9M41 - chains A and B; structure by X-ray diffraction, 3.02 A resolution.

Chain A (and B):
Molecule: Serine/threonine-protein kinase PAK 2
From: Homo sapiens
Notes: EC 2.7.11.1; chain B of this document is another copy of the same molecule, construct and numbering; everything in this record applies to it too
UniProt: Q13177 (PAK2_HUMAN); residue numbers follow UniProt; this construct covers 1-524
Sequence (547 residues; numbered -22 to 524; the number before each row is that of its first residue; numbers below 1 keep their minus sign (Met-22 is residue -22)):
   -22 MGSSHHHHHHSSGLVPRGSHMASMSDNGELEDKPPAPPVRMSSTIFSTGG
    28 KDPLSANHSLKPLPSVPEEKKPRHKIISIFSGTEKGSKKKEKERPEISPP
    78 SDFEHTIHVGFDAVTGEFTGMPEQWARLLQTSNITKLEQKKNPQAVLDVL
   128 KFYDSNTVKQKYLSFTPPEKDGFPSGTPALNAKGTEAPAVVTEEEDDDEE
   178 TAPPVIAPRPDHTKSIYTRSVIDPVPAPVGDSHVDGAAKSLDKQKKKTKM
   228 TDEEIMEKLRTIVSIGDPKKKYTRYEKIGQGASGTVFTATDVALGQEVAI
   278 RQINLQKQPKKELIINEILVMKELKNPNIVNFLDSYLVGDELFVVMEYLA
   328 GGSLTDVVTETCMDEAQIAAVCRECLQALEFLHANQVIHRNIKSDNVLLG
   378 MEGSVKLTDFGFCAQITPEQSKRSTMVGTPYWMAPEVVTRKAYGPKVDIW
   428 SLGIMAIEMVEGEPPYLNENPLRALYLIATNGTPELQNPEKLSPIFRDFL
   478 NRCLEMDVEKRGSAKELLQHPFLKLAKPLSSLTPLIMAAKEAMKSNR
Disordered / not traced: -22 to 84, 134-225, 398-401, 521-524 (chain B: -22 to 82, 136-225, 398-404, 522-524)
Differences from the reference sequence: initiating methionine (-22); expression tag (-21 to 0); engineered mutation Arg278 (Lys in Q13177), Asn368 (Asp in Q13177)
Curated features (UniProtKB/Swiss-Prot):
  - motif: Pro245 to Arg251 (Nuclear localization signal)
  - active site: Arg367 (Proton acceptor)
  - binding site (ATP): Ile255 to Val263
  - site: Asp212, Gly213 (Cleavage)
  - modified residue: Ser2 (N-acetylserine), Ser20 (Phosphoserine), Ser55 (Phosphoserine), Ser58 (Phosphoserine), Thr60 (Phosphothreonine), Lys62 (N6-acetyllysine), Ser64 (Phosphoserine), Lys128 (N6-acetyllysine), Thr134 (Phosphothreonine), Tyr139 (Phosphotyrosine), Ser141 (Phosphoserine), Thr143 (Phosphothreonine), Ser152 (Phosphoserine), Thr154 (Phosphothreonine), Thr169 (Phosphothreonine), Ser197 (Phosphoserine), Thr402 (Phosphothreonine)
  - lipidation: Gly213 (N-myristoyl glycine)
  - natural variant: Glu435 (E435K: In KNO2)
  - mutagenesis: Asp212 (D212N: Inhibits caspase-mediated cleavage), Gly213 (G213A: Abolishes myristoylation of PAK-2p34 and membrane location), Ile239 to Gly243 (Abolishes nuclear export), Lys246 to Lys248 (Greatly inhibits nuclear localization), Thr402 (T402A: Abolishes kinase activity and greatly inhibits autophosphorylation of PAK-2p27 and PAK-2p34)

Interface between chain A and chain B:
Contacting residue pairs (25):
  His85(A) - Glu253(B)
  Val86(A) - Arg251(B)
  Val86(A) - Glu253(B)  hydrogen bond (backbone-side chain)
  Gly87(A) - Glu253(B)  hydrogen bond (backbone-side chain)
  Gln121(A) - Lys254(B)
  Asp125(A) - Lys254(B)  salt bridge
  Lys226(A) - Gln464(B)
  Glu289(A) - Asn445(B)
  Leu290(A) - Asn445(B)
  Asn293(A) - Asn445(B)  hydrogen bond (side chain-backbone)
  Glu300(A) - Gln107(B)
  Glu300(A) - Thr108(B)
  Leu301(A) - Thr108(B)
  Lys302(A) - Arg104(B)
  Ala361(A) - Leu105(B)
  Asn362(A) - Leu105(B)
  Gln363(A) - Tyr130(B)
  Thr394(A) - Glu446(B)  hydrogen bond (side chain-backbone)
  Thr394(A) - Pro448(B)
  Pro395(A) - Thr406(B)
  Pro395(A) - Pro448(B)
  Thr416(A) - Gln257(B)  hydrogen bond
  Arg417(A) - Lys254(B)
  Arg417(A) - Ile255(B)  hydrogen bond (side chain-backbone)
  Lys418(A) - Gly258(B)
Other interface residues (no listed pair), chain A (23 interface residues in all): Lys128, Val297, Phe358
Other interface residues (no listed pair), chain B (18 interface residues in all): Gly405, Glu438

Summary:
23 residues of chain A face 18 of chain B across their interface, with 6 hydrogen bonds and 1 salt bridge.
Polar pairs include Asp125(A)-Lys254(B), Val86(A)-Glu253(B) and Gly87(A)-Glu253(B). From UniProt: active-site
residue Arg367(A), 9 ATP-binding residues and 11 mutagenesis sites on chain A.
Both chains are Serine/threonine-protein kinase PAK 2 (Homo sapiens). Entry 9M41 (The crystal structure of
full-length PAK2 containing K278R and D368N mutants) was determined by X-ray diffraction (same publication as
9LBF and 9LBG).
